4GZN - chains A and C of the 3 polymer chains in the assembly; structure by X-ray diffraction, 0.99 A resolution.

# Chain A
Molecule: 11-nt DNA strand
Notes: fragment: zinc finger domain
Sequence (11 nucleotides; each row starts with the number of its first residue):
     1 TATTGCCGCA G
Modified / non-standard residues: 5CM (5-methyl-2'-deoxy-cytidine-5'-monophosphate) at position 7

# Chain C
Protein: Zinc finger protein 57
Source organism: Mus musculus
UniProt: Q8C6P8 (ZFP57_MOUSE); numbering as in UniProt (aligned over 137-195)
Sequence (60 residues; row label = number of the first residue in the row):
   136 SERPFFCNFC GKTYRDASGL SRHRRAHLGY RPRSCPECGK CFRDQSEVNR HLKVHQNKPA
Unresolved in the structure: 195
Construct notes: expression tag (136)
Ion coordination: Zn2+ site 1: Cys142, Cys145, His158, His162; Zn2+ site 2: Cys170, Cys173, His186, His190
Curated features (UniProtKB/Swiss-Prot):
  - zinc finger: Phe140 to His162 (C2H2-type 2), Arg168 to His190 (C2H2-type 3)
  - site: Arg178 (Crucial for 5-methylcytosine recognition)
Reported in the primary citation:
  - binding site for the 11-nt DNA strand: Arg138, Lys147, Asp151, Ser153, Gly154, Arg157, Arg166, Lys175, Arg178, Glu182, Arg185, His186
  - binding site for the 11-nt DNA strand (chain A): Ser153, Arg157, Arg185
  - Zn2+ coordination: His186
  - mutagenesis - R157H, R178K: abolished binding to DNA
  - mutagenesis - H186N: decreased binding to DNA
  - mutagenesis - H186N (KD of 180 nM): decreased binding to exogenous Zn2+
  - specificity-determining residues: Arg178
  - mutagenesis - E182Q: unchanged binding to methylated DNA
  - mutagenesis - E182A (a factor of 1.5), E182L (a factor of 1.5): decreased binding to methylated DNA
  - mutagenesis - E182L, E182Q (a factor of 4): increased binding to unmodified DNA (C/C)
  - mutagenesis - E182A: increased binding to unmodified
  - disease-associated variants - H186N: decreased binding to DNA

# Chain A / chain C interface
Residue-residue contacts - 18 pairs, chain A then chain C:
  DA2(A) with Ala152(C), phosphate contact; Arg159(C), salt bridge to the phosphate
  DT3(A) with Ser156(C), hydrogen bond to the phosphate; Arg159(C), salt bridge to the phosphate; Arg160(C), salt bridge to the phosphate
  DT4(A) with Ser153(C), base contact; Arg157(C), base contact; Arg160(C), salt bridge to the phosphate; Asp179(C), sugar contact
  DG5(A) with Arg157(C), hydrogen bond to the base; Asp179(C), phosphate contact; Gln180(C), hydrogen bond to the phosphate; Ser181(C), hydrogen bond to the phosphate
  DC6(A) with Arg157(C), base contact; Arg178(C), base contact; Ser181(C), base contact
  5CM_7(A) with Glu182(C), hydrogen bond to the base
  DG8(A) with Arg185(C), base contact
Interface residues without a listed pair, chain A (8 interface residues in all): DC9

# In short
8 residues of chain A face 12 of chain C across their interface, with 5 hydrogen bonds and 4 salt bridges.
Polar pairs include DG5(A)-Arg157(C), 5CM_7(A)-Glu182(C) and DT3(A)-Ser156(C). From the paper: a binding site
for the 11-nt DNA strand at Arg138(C), Lys147(C) and Asp151(C) among others; R157H and R178K of chain C
abolish binding to DNA; 6 substitutions were tested in all.
Chain A is an 11-nt DNA strand and chain C is Zinc finger protein 57 (Mus musculus); the structure, Mouse
ZFP57 zinc fingers in complex with methylated DNA, was determined by X-ray diffraction.
